Entry 8K1R (X-ray diffraction, 2.60 A resolution); this record covers chains B and A.

Chain B (and A):
Name: Spirochaeta thermophila YeeE(TsuA)-YeeD(TsuB), UPF0033 domain-containing protein, SirA-like domain-containing protein (chimera)
Organism: Spirochaeta thermophila DSM 6578
Notes: chain A of this document is another copy of the same molecule, construct and numbering; everything in this record applies to it too
UniProtKB: chimeric construct of G0GAP6, A0A1X7HYM8, G0GAP7: residues 1-330 from G0GAP6 (G0GAP6_SPITZ) positions 1-330 (same numbers); residues 331-370 from A0A1X7HYM8 positions 329-368 (UniProt number = residue number - 2); residues 371-450 from G0GAP7 positions 1-80 (UniProt number = residue number - 370)
Amino-acid sequence (460 residues; row label = number of the first residue in the row):
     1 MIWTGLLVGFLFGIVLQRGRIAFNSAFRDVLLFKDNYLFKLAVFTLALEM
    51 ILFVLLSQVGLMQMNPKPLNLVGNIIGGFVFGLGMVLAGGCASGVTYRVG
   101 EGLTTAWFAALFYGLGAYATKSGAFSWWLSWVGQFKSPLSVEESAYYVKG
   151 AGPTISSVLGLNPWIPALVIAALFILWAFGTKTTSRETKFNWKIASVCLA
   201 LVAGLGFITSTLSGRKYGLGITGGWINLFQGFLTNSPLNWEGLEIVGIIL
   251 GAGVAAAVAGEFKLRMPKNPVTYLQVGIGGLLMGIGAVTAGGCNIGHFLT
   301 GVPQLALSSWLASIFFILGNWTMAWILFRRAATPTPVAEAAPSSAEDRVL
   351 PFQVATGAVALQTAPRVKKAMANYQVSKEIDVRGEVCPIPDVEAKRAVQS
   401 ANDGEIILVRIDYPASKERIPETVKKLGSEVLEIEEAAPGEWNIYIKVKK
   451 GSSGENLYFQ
Not modelled in the structure: 330-373, 451-460 (chain A: 330-371, 451-460)
Construct notes: engineered mutation Ala22 (Cys in G0GAP6), Ala415 (Leu45 in G0GAP7); expression tag (451-460)
From the paper describing this entry:
  - catalytic residues: Cys387
  - post-translational modification sites: Cys387
  - mutagenesis - C387A: abolished catalytic activity
  - mutagenesis - E385A, V386A, C387A, D412A, Y413A, E418A, R419A: decreased binding to YeeE

Interface between chain B and chain A:
Pairs across the interface (52; chain B residue first):
  Trp107(B) - Phe108(A)  hydrophobic
  Phe108(B) - Trp107(A)  hydrophobic
  Phe108(B) - Phe108(A)  hydrophobic
  Leu111(B) - Phe108(A)  hydrophobic
  Leu111(B) - Leu111(A)  hydrophobic
  Leu111(B) - Phe112(A)  hydrophobic
  Leu111(B) - Leu115(A)  hydrophobic
  Phe112(B) - Leu111(A)  hydrophobic
  Leu115(B) - Leu115(A)  hydrophobic
  Leu115(B) - Phe232(A)
  Leu115(B) - Leu233(A)
  Tyr118(B) - Leu233(A)
  Ala119(B) - Phe232(A)
  Ala119(B) - Leu233(A)
  Ser122(B) - Leu233(A)
  Ser122(B) - Thr234(A)
  Gly123(B) - Phe232(A)
  Gly123(B) - Leu233(A)
  Gly123(B) - Thr234(A)
  Gly123(B) - Asn235(A)
  Ala124(B) - Gly231(A)
  Ala124(B) - Phe232(A)  hydrogen bond (backbone-backbone)
  Ala124(B) - Asn235(A)
  Phe125(B) - Phe232(A)  hydrophobic
  Gly231(B) - Ala124(A)
  Phe232(B) - Leu115(A)
  Phe232(B) - Ala119(A)
  Phe232(B) - Gly123(A)
  Phe232(B) - Ala124(A)  hydrogen bond (backbone-backbone)
  Phe232(B) - Phe125(A)  hydrophobic
  Leu233(B) - Leu115(A)
  Leu233(B) - Tyr118(A)
  Leu233(B) - Ser122(A)
  Leu233(B) - Gly123(A)  hydrogen bond (backbone-backbone)
  Leu233(B) - Leu233(A)  hydrophobic
  Thr234(B) - Ser122(A)
  Thr234(B) - Gly123(A)
  Asn235(B) - Gly123(A)
  Asn235(B) - Ala124(A)
  Leu264(B) - Pro270(A)
  Leu264(B) - Val271(A)  hydrophobic
  Met266(B) - Pro267(A)
  Met266(B) - Lys268(A)
  Met266(B) - Pro270(A)  hydrophobic
  Pro267(B) - Met266(A)
  Lys268(B) - Met266(A)
  Pro270(B) - Leu264(A)
  Pro270(B) - Arg265(A)
  Pro270(B) - Met266(A)  hydrophobic
  Val271(B) - Leu264(A)  hydrophobic
  Tyr273(B) - Met266(A)  hydrophobic
  Tyr273(B) - Tyr273(A)  hydrogen bond
Other interface residues (no listed pair), chain B (30 interface residues in all): Thr104, Gly116, Phe229, Arg265, Asn269, Leu274, Leu281
Other interface residues (no listed pair), chain A (30 interface residues in all): Thr104, Gly116, Phe229, Asn269, Leu274, Leu281

Summary:
Chain B and chain A each contribute 30 residues to their interface; the contacts include 4 hydrogen bonds.
Polar contacts include Tyr273(B)-Tyr273(A), Ala124(B)-Phe232(A) and Leu233(B)-Gly123(A). The paper reports the
catalytic residue Cys387(B); E385A, V386A and C387A of chain B, among others, reduce binding to YeeE; 7
substitutions were tested in all.
Both chains are Spirochaeta thermophila YeeE(TsuA)-YeeD(TsuB), UPF0033 domain-containing protein, SirA-like
domain-containing protein (chimera) (Spirochaeta thermophila DSM 6578). Entry 8K1R (YeeE(TsuA)-YeeD(TsuB)
complex for thiosulfate uptake) was determined by X-ray diffraction together with 8J4C from the same study.
